7NJM - chains C and G of the 20 polymer chains in the assembly; structure by electron microscopy, 2.84 A resolution.

[Chain C]
Molecule: ATP synthase subunit alpha
Source organism: Mycolicibacterium smegmatis (strain ATCC 700084 / mc(2)155)
Notes: EC 7.1.2.2
UniProt: A0R202 (ATPA_MYCS2); residue numbers follow UniProt; this construct covers 1-548
Sequence (548 residues; numbered 1 to 548; the number before each row is that of its first residue):
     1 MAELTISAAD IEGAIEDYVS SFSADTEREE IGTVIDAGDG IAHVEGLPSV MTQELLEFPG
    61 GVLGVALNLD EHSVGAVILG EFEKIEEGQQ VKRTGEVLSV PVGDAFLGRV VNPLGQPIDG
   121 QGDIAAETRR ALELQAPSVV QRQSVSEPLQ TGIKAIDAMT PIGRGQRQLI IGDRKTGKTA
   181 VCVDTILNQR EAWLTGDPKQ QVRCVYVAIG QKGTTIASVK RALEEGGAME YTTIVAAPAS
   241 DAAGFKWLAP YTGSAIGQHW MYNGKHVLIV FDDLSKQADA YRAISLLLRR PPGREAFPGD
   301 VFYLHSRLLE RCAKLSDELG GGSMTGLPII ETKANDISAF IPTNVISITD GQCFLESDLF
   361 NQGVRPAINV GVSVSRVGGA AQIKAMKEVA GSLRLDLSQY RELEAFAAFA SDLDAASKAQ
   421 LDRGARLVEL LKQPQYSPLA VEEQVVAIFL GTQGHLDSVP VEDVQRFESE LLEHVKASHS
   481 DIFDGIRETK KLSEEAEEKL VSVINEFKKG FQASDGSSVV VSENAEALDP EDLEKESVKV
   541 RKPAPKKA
Disordered / not traced: 1-4, 408-413, 516-522, 546-548
Metal / ion sites: Mg2+: Thr179 (together with ATP)
Small-molecule neighbours:
  - ADP (adenosine-5'-diphosphate): Val374, Ser375, Arg376
  - ATP (adenosine-5'-triphosphate): Asp173, Arg174, Lys175, Thr176, Gly177, Lys178, Thr179, Ala180, Phe360, Arg365, Pro366, Gln433, Pro434, Gln435
UniProt features mapped onto this chain:
  - binding site (ATP): Gly172 to Thr179
  - site: Ser373 (Required for activity)

[Chain G]
Molecule: ATP synthase gamma chain
Source organism: Mycobacterium smegmatis (strain ATCC 700084 / mc(2)155)
UniProt: A0R201 (ATPG_MYCS2); residues 1-307 here = UniProt positions 1-307
Sequence (307 residues; each row starts with the number of its first residue):
     1 MAATLRELRG RIRSAGSIKK ITKAQELIAT SRIAKAQARV EAARPYAAEI TNMLTELAGA
    61 SALDHPLLVE RKQPKRAGVL VVSSDRGLCG AYNANVLRRA EELFSLLRDE GKDPVLYVVG
   121 RKALGYFSFR QRTVVESWTG FSERPTYENA REIADTLVNA FMAGADDEGD DAGADGILGV
   181 DELHIVFTEF RSMLSQTAVA RRAAPMEVEY VGEVETGPRT LYSFEPDPET LFDALLPRYI
   241 ATRVYAALLE AAASESASRR RAMKSATDNA DDLIKALTLA ANRERQAQIT QEISEIVGGA
   301 NALAGSK
Disordered / not traced: 1-2, 214-216, 305-307

[How chain C and chain G interact]
Residue-residue contacts - 62 pairs, chain C then chain G:
  Pro291(C) with Ala302(G), hydrophobic
  Pro292(C) with Ala302(G)
  Gly293(C) with Glu295(G)
  Glu295(C) with Glu295(G), hydrogen bond (backbone-side chain)
  Ser338(C) with Ala3(G)
  Ala525(C) with Glu101(G); Ser105(G), hydrogen bond (backbone-side chain)
  Glu526(C) with Glu102(G); Ser105(G)
  Ala527(C) with Ser105(G); Asp109(G)
  Leu528(C) with Glu102(G), hydrogen bond (backbone-backbone); Leu103(G), hydrophobic; Leu106(G)
  Pro530(C) with Leu106(G)
  Leu533(C) with Leu103(G), hydrophobic; Leu106(G), hydrophobic; Ala200(G); Arg202(G)
  Glu534(C) with Glu189(G); Val199(G); Ala200(G), hydrogen bond (backbone-backbone); Arg201(G), salt bridge; Arg202(G), hydrogen bond (backbone-backbone)
  Lys535(C) with Arg202(G); Glu207(G)
  Glu536(C) with Arg201(G), salt bridge; Arg202(G), hydrogen bond (backbone-backbone); Ala203(G); Met206(G); Glu207(G), hydrogen bond (backbone-backbone); Tyr239(G); Arg243(G), salt bridge
  Ser537(C) with Glu207(G); Glu209(G)
  Val538(C) with Ala58(G), hydrophobic; Met206(G), hydrophobic; Glu207(G), hydrogen bond (backbone-backbone); Val208(G); Glu209(G), hydrogen bond (backbone-backbone)
  Lys539(C) with Thr55(G), hydrogen bond (backbone-side chain); Glu209(G)
  Val540(C) with Thr55(G); Ala58(G), hydrophobic; Gly59(G); Val208(G), hydrophobic; Glu209(G), hydrogen bond (backbone-backbone); Tyr210(G); Val211(G), hydrogen bond (backbone-backbone)
  Arg541(C) with Asn52(G), hydrogen bond; Thr55(G); Glu56(G), salt bridge; Val211(G); Gly212(G); Glu213(G)
  Lys542(C) with Tyr210(G); Val211(G), hydrogen bond (backbone-backbone); Gly212(G), hydrogen bond (backbone-backbone); Glu213(G)
  Pro543(C) with Gly212(G); Glu213(G)
  Pro545(C) with Tyr210(G)
Also at the interface, not in a pair above, chain C (27 interface residues in all): Arg290, Arg294, Asp529, Asp532, Ala544
Also at the interface, not in a pair above, chain G (37 interface residues in all): Leu54, Leu68, His184, Phe187, Glu292, Gly298, Gly299

[In short]
27 residues of chain C face 37 of chain G across their interface; the contacts include 15 hydrogen bonds and 4
salt bridges. Polar contacts include Glu534(C)-Arg201(G), Glu536(C)-Arg201(G) and Glu536(C)-Arg243(G). Ligands
of chain C: ATP and ADP. UniProt lists 8 ATP-binding residues on chain C.
Chain C is ATP synthase subunit alpha (Mycolicibacterium smegmatis (strain ATCC 700084 / mc(2)155)) and chain
G is ATP synthase gamma chain (Mycobacterium smegmatis (strain ATCC 700084 / mc(2)155)); the structure,
Mycobacterium smegmatis ATP synthase state 1c, was determined by electron microscopy together with 7NJK, 7NJL,
7NJN, 7NJO, 7NJP, 7NJQ and 20 further entries from the same study.
